PDB entry 7TYI | electron microscopy, 3.30 A resolution | chains P and R of the 6 polymer chains in the assembly

# Chain P
Name: Islet amyloid polypeptide
UniProt: P12969 (IAPP_RAT); residues 1-37 here correspond to UniProt positions 38-74 (UniProt number = residue number + 37)
Sequence (38 residues; numbered 1 to 38; the number before each row is that of its first residue):
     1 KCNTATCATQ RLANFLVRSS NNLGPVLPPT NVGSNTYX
Cystine bridges: Cys2-Cys7
Modified / non-standard residues: NH2 (amino group) at position 38
Differences from the reference sequence: amidation (38)
UniProt features mapped onto this chain:
  - modified residue: Tyr37 (Tyrosine amide)

# Chain R
Name: Calcitonin receptor
Source organism: Homo sapiens
UniProt: P30988 (CALCR_HUMAN), isoform P30988-2; numbering as in UniProt (aligned over 25-474)
Sequence (501 residues; numbered -7 to 493; the number before each row is that of its first residue; numbers below 1 keep their minus sign (Met-7 is residue -7)):
    -7 MKTIIALSYI FCLVFADYKD DDDLEVLFQG PAAFSNQTYP TIEPKPFLYV VGRKKMMDAQ
    53 YKCYDRMQQL PAYQGEGPYC NRTWDGWLCW DDTPAGVLSY QFCPDYFPDF DPSEKVTKYC
   113 DEKGVWFKHP ENNRTWSNYT MCNAFTPEKL KNAYVLYYLA IVGHSLSIFT LVISLGIFVF
   173 FRSLGCQRVT LHKNMFLTYI LNSMIIIIHL VEVVPNGELV RRDPVSCKIL HFFHQYMMAC
   233 NYFWMLCEGI YLHTLIVVAV FTEKQRLRWY YLLGWGFPLV PTTIHAITRA VYFNDNCWLS
   293 VETHLLYIIH GPVMAALVVN FFFLLNIVRV LVTKMRETHE AESHMYLKAV KATMILVPLL
   353 GIQFVVFPWR PSNKMLGKIY DYVMHSLIHF QGFFVATIYC FCNNEVQTTV KRQWAQFKIQ
   413 WNQRWGRRPS NRSARAAAAA AEAGDIPIYI CHQELRNEPA NNQGEESAEI IPLNIIEQES
   473 SAPAGLEVLF QGPHHHHHHH H
Unresolved in the structure: -7 to 37, 65-69, 410-493
Cystine bridges: Cys55-Cys81, Cys72-Cys112, Cys95-Cys134, Cys219-Cys289
Covalently attached groups: N-acetylglucosamine (NAG) linked to Asn73, Asn130
Differences from the reference sequence: expression tag (-7 to 24, 475-493); conflict Leu447 (Pro in P30988)
UniProt features mapped onto this chain:
  - glycosylation (N-linked (GlcNAc...) asparagine): Asn28, Asn73, Asn125, Asn130
  - natural variant: Leu447 (L447P: Probable protective factor against osteoporosis)

# Chain P / chain R interface
Contacting residue pairs (70; chain P residue first):
  Lys1(P) with Val293(R); Glu294(R), hydrogen bond (backbone-backbone); His296(R), hydrogen bond (backbone-side chain); Tyr299(R), hydrogen bond (backbone-side chain)
  Cys2(P) with Val293(R), hydrogen bond (backbone-backbone); Leu298(R), hydrophobic
  Asn3(P) with Pro360(R)
  Thr4(P) with Pro360(R)
  Ala5(P) with Phe356(R), hydrophobic; Phe359(R); Tyr372(R); Met376(R), hydrophobic; Ile380(R)
  Thr6(P) with His302(R), hydrogen bond; Val305(R); Met306(R)
  Cys7(P) with Val293(R), hydrophobic; Leu298(R), hydrophobic; His302(R)
  Thr9(P) with His381(R)
  Gln10(P) with His226(R), hydrogen bond; Gln227(R), hydrogen bond; Met230(R); Val293(R)
  Arg11(P) with Val293(R)
  Leu12(P) with Leu148(R); His377(R)
  Asn14(P) with Leu291(R); Ser292(R); Val293(R)
  Phe15(P) with Phe137(R), hydrophobic; Ala145(R), hydrophobic
  Leu16(P) with Ala145(R); Tyr146(R), hydrophobic; Val206(R), hydrophobic
  Val17(P) with Leu291(R), hydrophobic
  Arg18(P) with Pro100(R), hydrogen bond (side chain-backbone); Phe137(R)
  Ser19(P) with Phe137(R); Leu142(R)
  Ser20(P) with Tyr146(R), hydrogen bond
  Asn21(P) with Val206(R), hydrogen bond (side chain-backbone); Gly209(R)
  Asn22(P) with Arg213(R), hydrogen bond (backbone-side chain)
  Leu23(P) with Leu40(R), hydrophobic; Val212(R), hydrophobic; Arg213(R), hydrogen bond (backbone-side chain); Asn288(R)
  Gly24(P) with Tyr41(R); Arg213(R), hydrogen bond (backbone-side chain)
  Leu27(P) with Arg213(R)
  Thr30(P) with Trp79(R); Phe99(R); Asp101(R), hydrogen bond; Phe102(R)
  Asn31(P) with Trp79(R)
  Val32(P) with Phe102(R), hydrophobic; Trp128(R), hydrophobic; Tyr131(R), hydrophobic; Thr132(R)
  Gly33(P) with Trp128(R), hydrogen bond (backbone-side chain)
  Ser34(P) with His121(R); Asn124(R); Trp128(R)
  Thr36(P) with Trp128(R)
  Tyr37(P) with Gly78(R); Trp79(R); Trp128(R); Ser129(R), hydrogen bond (backbone-backbone)
  NH2_38(P) with Trp79(R)
Interface residues without a listed pair, chain P (34 interface residues in all): Ala8, Ala13, Pro25
Interface residues without a listed pair, chain R (57 interface residues in all): Glu123, Ala136, Lys141, Tyr149, Ile198, Leu202, Pro207, Asn208, His223, Tyr234, Thr295, Arg362

# Summary
The interface between chain P and chain R involves 34 residues on one side and 57 on the other, with 16
hydrogen bonds. Polar contacts include Lys1(P)-His296(R), Lys1(P)-Tyr299(R) and Thr6(P)-His302(R). Covalently
linked N-acetylglucosamine: at Asn73(R) and Asn130(R).
Here chain P is Islet amyloid polypeptide and chain R is Calcitonin receptor (Homo sapiens). Entry 7TYI
(Calcitonin Receptor in complex with Gs and rat amylin peptide, CT-like state) was determined by electron
microscopy (same publication as 7TYF, 7TYH, 7TYL, 7TYN, 7TYO, 7TYW and 3 further entries).
